2XBI - chain A; structure by X-ray diffraction, 1.60 A resolution.

[Chain A]
Name: Thioredoxin
From: Schistosoma mansoni
Notes: EC 1.8.1.8
UniProtKB: Q8T9N5 (Q8T9N5_SCHMA); residues 1-106 here = UniProt positions 1-106
Chain sequence (108 residues; each row starts with the number of its first residue; numbers below 1 keep their minus sign (Gly-1 is residue -1)):
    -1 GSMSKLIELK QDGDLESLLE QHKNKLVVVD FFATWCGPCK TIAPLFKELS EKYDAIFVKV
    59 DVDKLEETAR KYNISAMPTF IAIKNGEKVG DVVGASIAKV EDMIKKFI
Construct notes: expression tag (-1 to 0)
Cystine bridges: Cys34-Cys37
From the paper describing this entry:
  - catalytic residues: Asp28, Cys34, Cys37

[Overview]
From the paper: catalytic residues Asp28, Cys34 and Cys37.
Chain A is Thioredoxin (Schistosoma mansoni); the structure, Crystal structure of Schistosoma mansoni
Thioredoxin at 1.6 Angstrom, was determined by X-ray diffraction together with 2XC2 and 2XBQ from the same
study.
